Entry 3J8W (electron microscopy, 13.00 A resolution (very low resolution: no residue pairs are listed; an interface is given only as per-side residue counts)); this record covers chains A and E of the 13 polymer chains in the assembly.

Chain A (and E):
Protein: L1
From: Human papillomavirus type 16
Notes: chain E of this document is another copy of the same molecule, construct and numbering; everything in this record applies to it too
Reference sequence: Q4VRM0 (Q4VRM0_HPV16); residues 21-474 here correspond to UniProt positions 47-500 (UniProt number = residue number + 26)
Chain sequence (455 residues; row label = number of the first residue in the row):
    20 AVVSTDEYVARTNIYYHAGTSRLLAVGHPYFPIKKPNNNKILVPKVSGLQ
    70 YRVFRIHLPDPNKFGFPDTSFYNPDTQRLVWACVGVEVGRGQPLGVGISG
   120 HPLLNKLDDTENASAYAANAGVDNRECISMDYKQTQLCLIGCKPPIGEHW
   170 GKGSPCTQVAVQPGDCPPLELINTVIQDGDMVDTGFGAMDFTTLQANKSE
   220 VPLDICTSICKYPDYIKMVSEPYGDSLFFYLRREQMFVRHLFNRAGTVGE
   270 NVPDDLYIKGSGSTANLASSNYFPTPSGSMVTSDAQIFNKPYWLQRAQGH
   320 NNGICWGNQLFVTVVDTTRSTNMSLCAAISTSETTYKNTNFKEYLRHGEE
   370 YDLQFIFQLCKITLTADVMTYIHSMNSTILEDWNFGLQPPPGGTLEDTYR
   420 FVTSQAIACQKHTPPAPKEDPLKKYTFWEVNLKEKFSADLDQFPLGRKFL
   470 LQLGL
Not modelled in the structure: 404-437
Sequence notes: expression tag (20); conflict Q177 (Asn203 in Q4VRM0), Q181 (Asn207 in Q4VRM0), L472 (Ala498 in Q4VRM0)

Chain A / chain E interface:
At this resolution (13 A) residue pairs are not listed: 82 residues of chain A and 72 of chain E lie at the interface.

Summary:
Chain A and chain E form an interface of 82 and 72 residues respectively.
Both chains are L1 (Human papillomavirus type 16). Entry 3J8W (Cryo-EM reconstruction of quasi-HPV16 complex
with H263.A2 Fab) was determined by electron microscopy (same publication as 3J8V).
